PDB entry 8F7Y | electron microscopy, 2.80 A resolution | chains A and C of the 3 polymer chains in the assembly

== Chain A ==
Molecule: Genome polyprotein
Organism: Coxsackievirus A10
Reference sequence: A0A7L7QVG9 (A0A7L7QVG9_9ENTO); residue numbers follow UniProt; this construct covers 1-298
Sequence (298 residues; numbered 1 to 298; the number before each row is that of its first residue):
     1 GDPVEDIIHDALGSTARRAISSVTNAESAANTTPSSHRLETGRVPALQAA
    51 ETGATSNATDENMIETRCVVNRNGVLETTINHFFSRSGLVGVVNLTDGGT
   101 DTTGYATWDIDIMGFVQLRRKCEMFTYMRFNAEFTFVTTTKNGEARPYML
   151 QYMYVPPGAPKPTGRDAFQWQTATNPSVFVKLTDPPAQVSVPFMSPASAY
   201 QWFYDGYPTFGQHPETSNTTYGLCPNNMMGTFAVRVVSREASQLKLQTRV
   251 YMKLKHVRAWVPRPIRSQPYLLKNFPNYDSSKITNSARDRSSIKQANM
Disordered / not traced: 1-68, 99-102
Differences from the reference sequence: variant Ala26 (Val in A0A7L7QVG9)

== Chain C ==
Molecule: Genome polyprotein
Organism: Coxsackievirus A10
Reference sequence: A0A6M2Z889 (A0A6M2Z889_9ENTO); residues 1-240 here correspond to UniProt positions 325-564 (UniProt number = residue number + 324)
Sequence (240 residues; each row starts with the number of its first residue):
     1 GIPAELRPGTNQFLTTDDDTAAPILPGFTPTPTIHIPGEVHSLLELCRVE
    51 TILEVNNTTEATGLTRLLIPVSSQNKADELCAAFMVDPGRIGPWQSTLVG
   101 QICRYYTQWSGSLKVTFMFTGSFMATGKMLVAYSPPGSAQPANRETAMLG
   151 THVIWDFGLQSSVSLVIPWISNTHFRTAKTGGNYDYYTAGVVTLWYQTNY
   201 VVPPETPGEAYIIAMGAAQDNFTLKICKDTDEVTQQAVLQ
Disordered / not traced: 181-184

== How chain A and chain C interact ==
Residue-residue contacts (111):
  Asn73(A) - Ser110(C)
  Asn73(A) - Phe175(C)
  Asn73(A) - Thr223(C)
  Gly74(A) - Thr223(C)  hydrogen bond (backbone-side chain)
  Val75(A) - Leu44(C)  hydrophobic
  Val75(A) - Thr223(C)
  Glu77(A) - Tyr106(C)  hydrogen bond (backbone-side chain)
  Glu77(A) - Ile226(C)
  Glu77(A) - Cys227(C)
  Thr78(A) - Ser42(C)
  Thr78(A) - Leu43(C)  hydrogen bond (backbone-backbone)
  Thr78(A) - Leu44(C)
  Thr78(A) - Tyr106(C)
  Thr79(A) - His41(C)
  Ile80(A) - Val40(C)
  Ile80(A) - His41(C)  hydrogen bond (backbone-backbone)
  Ile80(A) - Ser42(C)
  Phe83(A) - Leu43(C)  hydrophobic
  Arg86(A) - Thr15(C)
  Arg86(A) - Thr16(C)
  Arg86(A) - Cys227(C)
  Ser87(A) - Phe13(C)
  Ser87(A) - Thr15(C)  hydrogen bond (backbone-backbone)
  Met113(A) - Gln240(C)
  Gly114(A) - Gln240(C)
  Phe115(A) - Val238(C)  hydrophobic
  Val116(A) - Val233(C)  hydrophobic
  Val116(A) - Thr234(C)
  Gln117(A) - Asp229(C)
  Arg119(A) - Gln240(C)  hydrogen bond (side chain-backbone)
  Arg120(A) - Gln101(C)  hydrogen bond
  Arg120(A) - Tyr105(C)
  Arg120(A) - Glu232(C)  salt bridge
  Arg120(A) - Val233(C)
  Lys121(A) - Tyr105(C)
  Phe125(A) - Val40(C)  hydrophobic
  Arg129(A) - Thr31(C)  hydrogen bond (side chain-backbone)
  Arg129(A) - Thr33(C)
  Thr135(A) - Phe13(C)
  Pro185(A) - Asn11(C)
  Pro186(A) - Phe13(C)  hydrophobic
  Gln188(A) - Asp19(C)
  Gln188(A) - Ala21(C)
  Val189(A) - Ala21(C)
  Val189(A) - Ala22(C)
  Val189(A) - Ile24(C)  hydrophobic
  Ser190(A) - Ala21(C)
  Ser190(A) - Ala22(C)  hydrogen bond (backbone-backbone)
  Ser190(A) - Pro23(C)
  Ser190(A) - Ile24(C)
  Pro192(A) - Phe28(C)  hydrophobic
  Phe193(A) - Phe28(C)
  Phe193(A) - Pro30(C)
  Met194(A) - Leu25(C)  hydrophobic
  Ser195(A) - Thr31(C)  hydrogen bond (backbone-side chain)
  Pro196(A) - Thr31(C)
  Ala197(A) - Thr31(C)
  Ser198(A) - Pro32(C)  hydrogen bond (side chain-backbone)
  Ser198(A) - Ile34(C)
  Lys253(A) - Thr15(C)  hydrogen bond (side chain-backbone)
  Lys253(A) - Asp17(C)  hydrogen bond (side chain-backbone)
  Arg258(A) - Glu39(C)  salt bridge
  Ala259(A) - Glu39(C)
  Ala259(A) - Val40(C)  hydrogen bond (backbone-backbone)
  Trp260(A) - Ile36(C)  hydrogen bond (side chain-backbone)
  Trp260(A) - Pro37(C)
  Trp260(A) - Gly38(C)
  Trp260(A) - Glu39(C)
  Val261(A) - Pro37(C)
  Val261(A) - Gly38(C)  hydrogen bond (backbone-backbone)
  Pro262(A) - Val40(C)
  Pro262(A) - Leu46(C)  hydrophobic
  Ile265(A) - Leu98(C)  hydrophobic
  Ile265(A) - Gln101(C)
  Tyr270(A) - Gln240(C)
  Leu271(A) - Leu239(C)
  Leu272(A) - Leu239(C)
  Leu272(A) - Gln240(C)
  Lys273(A) - Leu239(C)  hydrogen bond (backbone-backbone)
  Lys273(A) - Gln240(C)
  Asn285(A) - Arg66(C)  hydrogen bond
  Ser286(A) - Glu54(C)
  Ser286(A) - Gln95(C)
  Ser286(A) - Ser96(C)
  Ala287(A) - Glu54(C)  hydrogen bond (backbone-side chain)
  Ala287(A) - Asn57(C)
  Ala287(A) - Arg66(C)  hydrogen bond (backbone-side chain)
  Ala287(A) - Gly92(C)
  Ala287(A) - Gln95(C)
  Arg288(A) - Asn57(C)  hydrogen bond (backbone-side chain)
  Arg288(A) - Gln95(C)  hydrogen bond (backbone-side chain)
  Asp289(A) - Asn57(C)
  Asp289(A) - Thr58(C)
  Asp289(A) - Thr59(C)  hydrogen bond (side chain-backbone)
  Asp289(A) - Arg66(C)  salt bridge
  Arg290(A) - Val55(C)  hydrogen bond (side chain-backbone)
  Arg290(A) - Asn57(C)  hydrogen bond (backbone-backbone)
  Arg290(A) - Thr58(C)
  Arg290(A) - Ala83(C)  hydrogen bond (side chain-backbone)
  Ile293(A) - Val55(C)
  Ile293(A) - Ile69(C)  hydrophobic
  Ile293(A) - Cys81(C)
  Ile293(A) - Ala82(C)
  Ile293(A) - Ala83(C)  hydrogen bond (backbone-backbone)
  Lys294(A) - Leu80(C)
  Lys294(A) - Cys81(C)  hydrogen bond (side chain-backbone)
  Lys294(A) - Gln140(C)  hydrogen bond (backbone-side chain)
  Gln295(A) - Ala83(C)
  Ala296(A) - Met85(C)
  Met298(A) - Ile91(C)
  Met298(A) - Gly92(C)
Interface residues without a listed pair, chain A (68 interface residues in all): Asn71, Met124, Tyr127, Glu133, Val137, Tyr154, Pro176, Val191, Ala199, Tyr251, Ser291, Ser292, Asn297
Interface residues without a listed pair, chain C (71 interface residues in all): Thr20, Asn56, Phe84, Arg90, Pro93, Ile102, His174, Val191, Asn221, Leu224, Thr230

== In short ==
68 residues of chain A face 71 of chain C across their interface; the contacts include 29 hydrogen bonds and 3
salt bridges. Polar pairs include Arg120(A)-Glu232(C), Arg258(A)-Glu39(C) and Asp289(A)-Arg66(C).
Here chain A is Genome polyprotein and chain C is Genome polyprotein, both from Coxsackievirus A10. Entry 8F7Y
(Structure of Coxsackievirus A10 frozen at -183 degree embedded in crystalline ice) was determined by electron
microscopy together with 8BQN and 8HI2 from the same study.
